3I55 - chains 0 and A of the 32 polymer chains in the assembly; structure by X-ray diffraction, 3.11 A resolution.

[Chain 0]
Molecule: 23S ribosomal RNA
From: Haloarcula marismortui ATCC 43049
Sequence (2923 nucleotides; numbered 1 to 2923; the number before each row is that of its first residue):
     1 GUUGGCUACUAUGCCAGCUGGUGGAUUGCUCGGCUCAGGCGCUGAUGAAG
    51 GACGUGCCAAGCUGCGAUAAGCUGUGGGGAGCCGCACGGAGGCGAAGAAC
   101 CACAGAUUUCCGAAUGAGAAUCUCUCUAACAAUUGCUUCGCGCAAUGAGG
   151 AACCCCGAGAACUGAAACAUCUCAGUAUCGGGAGGAACAGAAAACGCAAC
   201 GUGAUGUCGUUAGUAACCGCGAGUGAACGCGAUACAGCCCAAACCGAAGC
   251 CCUCACGGGCAAUGUGGUGUCAGGGCUACCUCUCAUCAGCCGACCGUCUU
   301 CACGAAGUCUCUUGGAAUAGAGCGUGAUACAGGGUGACAACCCCGUACUG
   351 AAGACCAGUACGCUGUGCGGUAGUGCCAGAGUAGCGGGGGUUGGAUAUCC
   401 CUCGCGAAUAACGCAGGCAUCGACUGCGAAGGCUAAACACAACCUGAGAC
   451 CGAUAGUGAACAAGUAGUGUGAACGAACGCUGCAAAGUACCCUCAGAAGG
   501 GAGGCGAAAUAGAGCAUGAAAUCAGUUGGCGAUCGAGCGACAGGGCAUAC
   551 AAGGUCCCUUGACGAAUGACCGAGACGCGAGUCUCCAGUAAGACUCACGG
   601 GAAGCCGAUGUUCUGUCGUACGUUUUGAAAAACGAGCCAGGGAGUGUGUC
   651 UGUAUGGCAAGUCUAACCGGAGUAUCCGGGGAGGCACAGGGAAACCGACA
   701 UGGCCGCAGGGCUUUGCCCGAGGGCCGCCGUCUUCAAGGGCGGGGAGCCA
   751 UGUGGACACGACCCGAAUCCGGACGAUCUACGCAUGGACAAGAUGAAGCG
   801 UGCCGAAAGGCACGUGGAAGUCUGUUAGAGUUGGUGUCCUACAAUACCCU
   851 CUCGUGAUCUAUGUGUAGGGGUGAAAGGCCCAUCGAGUCCGGCAACAGCU
   901 GGUUCCAAUCGAAACAUGUCGAAGCAUGACCUCCGCCGAGGUAGUCUGUG
   951 AGGUAGAGCGACCGAUUGGUGUGUCCGCCUCCGAGAGGAGUCGGCACACC
  1001 UGUCAAACUCCAAACUUACAGACGCUGUUUGACGCGGGGAUUCCGGUGCG
  1051 CGGGGUAAGCCUGUGUACCAGGAGGGGAACAACCCAGAGAUAGGUUAAGG
  1101 UCCCCAAGUGUGGAUUAAGUGUAAUCCUCUGAAGGUGGUCUCGAGCCCUA
  1151 GACAGCCGGGAGGUGAGCUUAGAAGCAGCUACCCUCUAAGAAAAGCGUAA
  1201 CAGCUUACCGGCCGAGGUUUGAGGCGCCCAAAAUGAUCGGGACUCAAAUC
  1251 CACCACCGAGACCUGUCCGUACCACUCAUACUGGUAAUCGAGUAGAUUGG
  1301 CGCUCUAAUUGGAUGGAAGCAGGGGCGAGAGCUCCUGUGGACCGAUUAGU
  1351 GACGAAAAUCCUGGCCAUAGUAGCAGCGAUAGUCGGGUGAGAACCCCGAC
  1401 GGCCUAAUGGAUAAGGGUUCCUCAGCACUGCUGAUCAGCUGAGGGUUAGC
  1451 CGGUCCUAAGUCUCACCGCAACUCGACUGAGACGAAAUGGGAAACAGGUU
  1501 AAUAUUCCUGUGCCAUCAUGCAGUGAAAGUUGACGCCCUGGGGUCGAUCA
  1551 CGCCGGGCAUUCGCCCGGUCGAACCGUCCAACUCCGUGGAAGCCGUAAUG
  1601 GCAGGAAGCGGACGAACGGCGGCAUAGGGAAACGUGAUUCAACCUGGGGC
  1651 CCAUGAAAAGACGAGCAUGAUGUCCGUACCGAGAACCGACACAGGUGUCC
  1701 AUGGCGGCGAAAGCCAAGGCCUGUCGGGAGCAACCAACGUUAGGGAAUUC
  1751 GGCAAGUUAGUCCCGUACCUUCGGAAGAAGGGAUGCCUGCUCCGGAACGG
  1801 AGCAGGUCGCAGUGACUCGGAAGCUCGGACUGUCUAGUAACAACAUAGGU
  1851 GACCGCAAAUCCGCAAGGACUCGUACGGUCACUGAAUCCUGCCCAGUGCA
  1901 GGUAUCUGAACACCUCGUACAAGAGGACGAAGGACCUGUCAACGGCGGGG
  1951 GUAACUAUGACCCUCUUAAGGUAGCGUAGUACCUUGCCGCAUCAGUAGCG
  2001 GCUUGCAUGAAUGGAUUAACCAGAGCUUCACUGUCCCAACGUUGGGCCCG
  2051 GUGAACUGUACAUUCCAGUGCGGAGUCUGGAGACACCCAGGGGGAAGCGA
  2101 AGACCCUAUGGAGCUUUACUGCAGGCUGUCGCUGAGACGUGGUCGCCGAU
  2151 GUGCAGCAUAGGUAGGAGUCGUUACAGAGGUACCCGCGCUAGCGGGCCAC
  2201 CCAGACAACAGUGAAAUACUACCCGUCGGUGACUGCGACUCUCACUCCGG
  2251 GAGGAGGACACCGAUAGCCGGGCAGUUUGACUGGGGCGGUACGCGCUCGA
  2301 AAAGAUAUCGAGCGCGCCCUAUGGUCAUCUCAGCCGGGACAGAGACCCGG
  2351 CGAAGAGUGCAAGAGCAAAAGAUGACUUGACAGUGUUCUUCCCAACGAGG
  2401 AACGCUGACGCGAAAGCGUGGUCUAGCGAACCAAUUAGCCUGCUUGAUGC
  2451 GGGCAAUUGAUGACAGAAAAGCUACCCUAGGGAUAACAGAGUCGUCACUC
  2501 GCAAGAGCACAUAUCGACCGAGUGGCUUGCUACCUCGAUGUCGGUUCCCU
  2551 CCAUCCUGCCCGUGCAGAAGCGGGCAAGGGUGAGGUUGUUCGCCUAUUAA
  2601 AGGAGGUCGUGAGCUGGGUUUAGACCGUCGUGAGACAGGUCGGCUGCUAU
  2651 CUACUGGGUGUGUAAUGGUGUCUGACAAGAACGACCGUAUAGUACGAGAG
  2701 GAACUACGGUUGGUGGCCACUGGUGUACCGGUUGUUCGAGAGAGCACGUG
  2751 CCGGGUAGCCACGCCACACGGGGUAAGAGCUGAACGCAUCUAAGCUCGAA
  2801 ACCCACUUGGAAAAGAGACACCGCCGAGGUCCCGCGUACAAGACGCGGUC
  2851 GAUAGACUCGGGGUGUGCGCGUCGAGGUAACGAGACGUUAAGCCCACGAG
  2901 CACUAACAGACCAAAGCCAUCAU
Unresolved in the structure: 1-9, 126-127, 715, 971-998, 1560, 1952-1963, 2137-2236, 2339-2343, 2665-2666, 2915-2923
Modified residues: 1MA (6-hydro-1-methyladenosine-5'-monophosphate) at position 628, OMU (o2'-methyluridine 5'-monophosphate) at position 2587, OMG (o2'-methylguanosine-5'-monophosphate) at position 2588, UR3 (3-methyluridine-5'-monophoshate) at position 2619, PSU (pseudouridine-5'-monophosphate) at position 2621
Bound ions: Mg2+ site 1 near G28 (its only coordinating residue here); Na+ site 1: C40, G41; Na+ site 2 near G56 (its only coordinating residue here); Sr2+ site 1 near A86 (its only coordinating residue here); Na+ site 3 near U108 (its only coordinating residue here); Mg2+ site 2 near U115 (its only coordinating residue here); Na+ site 4 near C141 (its only coordinating residue here); Na+ site 5 near U146 (its only coordinating residue here); Mg2+ site 3: C162, U163, U2276; Na+ site 6: A165, A166; Mg2+ site 4 near A166 (its only coordinating residue here); Mg2+ site 5: A167, C168; 67 more Mg2+ sites not listed; 43 more Na+ sites not listed; 37 more Sr2+ sites not listed
Small-molecule neighbours: Mycalamide A (MYL): A2430, C2431, C2432, A2433, G2459, A2460

[Chain A]
Protein: 50S ribosomal protein L2P
From: Haloarcula marismortui
UniProt: P20276 (RL2_HALMA); residues 0-239 here correspond to UniProt positions 1-240 (UniProt number = residue number + 1)
Chain sequence (240 residues; numbered 0 to 239; the number before each row is that of its first residue; numbering starts at 0):
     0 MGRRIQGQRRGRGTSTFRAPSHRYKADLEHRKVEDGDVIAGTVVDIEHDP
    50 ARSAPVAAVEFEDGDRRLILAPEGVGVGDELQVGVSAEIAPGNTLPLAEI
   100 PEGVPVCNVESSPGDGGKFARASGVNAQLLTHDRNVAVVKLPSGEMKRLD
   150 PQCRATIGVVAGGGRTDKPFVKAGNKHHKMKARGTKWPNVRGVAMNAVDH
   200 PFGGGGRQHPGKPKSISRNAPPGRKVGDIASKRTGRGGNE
Unresolved in the structure: 0, 238-239
Bound ions: Mg2+ site 1: Leu-27 (shared with G1873(0) of chain 0); Mg2+ site 2: Asn-188 (shared with A1845(0), U1846(0), G1884(0) of chain 0); Sr2+: Phe-201, His-208

[Chain 0 / chain A interface]
Contacting residue pairs (253):
  C781(0) / Thr-15(A)  hydrogen bond to the sugar
  G782(0) / Ser-14(A)  hydrogen bond to the sugar
  G782(0) / Thr-15(A)  hydrogen bond to the sugar
  C783(0) / Ser-14(A)  sugar contact
  C783(0) / His-21(A)  hydrogen bond to the phosphate
  C783(0) / Lys-180(A)  phosphate contact
  A784(0) / His-21(A)  salt bridge to the phosphate
  A784(0) / Arg-22(A)  salt bridge to the phosphate
  G820(0) / Lys-171(A)  salt bridge to the phosphate
  G820(0) / Ala-172(A)  hydrogen bond to the base
  G820(0) / Gly-173(A)  hydrogen bond to the base
  A857(0) / Ala-172(A)  base contact
  A857(0) / Gly-173(A)  phosphate contact
  A857(0) / His-176(A)  sugar contact
  A857(0) / His-177(A)  salt bridge to the phosphate
  A857(0) / Trp-186(A)  base contact
  U866(0) / Arg-11(A)  hydrogen bond to the phosphate
  U866(0) / Thr-13(A)  sugar contact
  A867(0) / Arg-11(A)  salt bridge to the phosphate
  G870(0) / Arg-3(A)  salt bridge to the phosphate
  G871(0) / Arg-2(A)  hydrogen bond to the base
  G871(0) / Arg-3(A)  salt bridge to the phosphate
  G871(0) / Arg-8(A)  salt bridge to the phosphate
  G871(0) / Arg-11(A)  hydrogen bond to the phosphate
  U872(0) / Arg-2(A)  hydrogen bond to the base
  U872(0) / Arg-8(A)  hydrogen bond to the base
  U872(0) / Thr-13(A)  hydrogen bond to the phosphate
  U872(0) / Phe-16(A)  phosphate contact
  G873(0) / Arg-2(A)  base contact
  G873(0) / Arg-8(A)  hydrogen bond to the base
  G873(0) / Thr-15(A)  phosphate contact
  G873(0) / Lys-185(A)  salt bridge to the phosphate
  G873(0) / Asp-198(A)  hydrogen bond to the base
  A874(0) / Lys-185(A)  salt bridge to the phosphate
  A874(0) / Pro-187(A)  sugar contact
  A874(0) / Val-189(A)  sugar contact
  A875(0) / Gln-5(A)  base contact
  A875(0) / Val-189(A)  sugar contact
  A875(0) / Ala-193(A)  hydrogen bond to the sugar
  A875(0) / Met-194(A)  base contact
  A875(0) / Asp-198(A)  base contact
  A876(0) / Asn-195(A)  base contact
  G877(0) / Asn-195(A)  hydrogen bond to the sugar
  G877(0) / Val-197(A)  base contact
  G878(0) / Arg-2(A)  hydrogen bond to the base
  C879(0) / Arg-2(A)  base contact
  A886(0) / Gly-1(A)  hydrogen bond to the base
  A886(0) / Arg-2(A)  base contact
  A1459(0) / His-21(A)  sugar contact
  G1460(0) / Arg-17(A)  salt bridge to the phosphate
  C1652(0) / Ser-52(A)  hydrogen bond to the phosphate
  C1652(0) / Arg-164(A)  sugar contact
  C1652(0) / Lys-167(A)  hydrogen bond to the base
  C1652(0) / Phe-169(A)  base contact
  C1652(0) / Lys-178(A)  hydrogen bond to the base
  A1653(0) / His-47(A)  salt bridge to the phosphate
  A1653(0) / Ser-52(A)  hydrogen bond to the phosphate
  A1653(0) / His-177(A)  stacking on the base
  A1653(0) / Lys-178(A)  sugar contact
  U1654(0) / Arg-22(A)  salt bridge to the phosphate
  U1654(0) / His-47(A)  salt bridge to the phosphate
  U1654(0) / Pro-49(A)  phosphate contact
  U1654(0) / Ala-181(A)  phosphate contact
  G1655(0) / Lys-24(A)  phosphate contact
  G1655(0) / Pro-49(A)  phosphate contact
  A1843(0) / Gln-207(A)  phosphate contact
  C1844(0) / Arg-190(A)  salt bridge to the phosphate
  C1844(0) / Ala-193(A)  sugar contact
  C1844(0) / Gln-207(A)  hydrogen bond to the phosphate
  A1845(0) / Pro-187(A)  phosphate contact
  A1845(0) / Asn-188(A)  phosphate contact
  A1845(0) / Val-189(A)  phosphate contact
  A1845(0) / Arg-190(A)  salt bridge to the phosphate
  U1846(0) / Ala-172(A)  hydrogen bond to the sugar
  U1846(0) / Trp-186(A)  sugar contact
  U1846(0) / Pro-187(A)  phosphate contact
  U1846(0) / Asn-188(A)  hydrogen bond to the phosphate
  A1847(0) / Phe-169(A)  hydrogen bond to the phosphate
  A1847(0) / Val-170(A)  hydrogen bond to the sugar
  A1847(0) / Lys-175(A)  salt bridge to the phosphate
  A1847(0) / Trp-186(A)  phosphate contact
  G1848(0) / Pro-168(A)  phosphate contact
  G1848(0) / Phe-169(A)  hydrogen bond to the phosphate
  U1850(0) / Arg-235(A)  hydrogen bond to the phosphate
  G1851(0) / Asp-227(A)  hydrogen bond to the base
  G1851(0) / Thr-233(A)  sugar contact
  G1851(0) / Gly-234(A)  sugar contact
  G1851(0) / Arg-235(A)  salt bridge to the phosphate
  A1852(0) / Asp-227(A)  sugar contact
  A1852(0) / Ile-228(A)  hydrogen bond to the sugar
  A1852(0) / Ser-230(A)  phosphate contact
  A1852(0) / Lys-231(A)  phosphate contact
  A1852(0) / Arg-232(A)  sugar contact
  C1853(0) / Arg-217(A)  hydrogen bond to the sugar
  C1853(0) / Ile-228(A)  sugar contact
  C1853(0) / Ala-229(A)  sugar contact
  C1853(0) / Lys-231(A)  salt bridge to the phosphate
  C1854(0) / Lys-231(A)  salt bridge to the phosphate
  G1855(0) / Phe-118(A)  base contact
  G1855(0) / Leu-140(A)  base contact
  G1855(0) / Pro-141(A)  base contact
  G1855(0) / Ser-142(A)  hydrogen bond to the base
  G1855(0) / Glu-144(A)  hydrogen bond to the sugar
  G1855(0) / Lys-146(A)  hydrogen bond to the phosphate
  C1856(0) / Lys-117(A)  sugar contact
  C1856(0) / Lys-146(A)  salt bridge to the phosphate
  A1857(0) / Ser-110(A)  phosphate contact
  A1859(0) / Arg-217(A)  phosphate contact
  U1860(0) / Arg-9(A)  hydrogen bond to the base
  U1860(0) / Arg-217(A)  salt bridge to the phosphate
  U1860(0) / Lys-224(A)  salt bridge to the phosphate
  U1860(0) / Ile-228(A)  sugar contact
  C1861(0) / Gly-6(A)  hydrogen bond to the sugar
  C1861(0) / Gln-7(A)  hydrogen bond to the sugar
  C1861(0) / Gly-10(A)  hydrogen bond to the sugar
  C1861(0) / Pro-221(A)  phosphate contact
  C1861(0) / Lys-224(A)  phosphate contact
  C1862(0) / Arg-3(A)  hydrogen bond to the phosphate
  C1862(0) / Gln-7(A)  hydrogen bond to the phosphate
  C1862(0) / Gly-10(A)  sugar contact
  C1862(0) / Arg-11(A)  hydrogen bond to the sugar
  C1862(0) / Pro-221(A)  phosphate contact
  G1863(0) / Arg-3(A)  salt bridge to the phosphate
  G1868(0) / Gly-10(A)  hydrogen bond to the base
  A1869(0) / Arg-9(A)  base contact
  A1869(0) / Gly-10(A)  sugar contact
  A1869(0) / Gly-12(A)  sugar contact
  A1869(0) / Arg-17(A)  phosphate contact
  C1870(0) / Phe-16(A)  sugar contact
  C1870(0) / Arg-17(A)  phosphate contact
  C1870(0) / Ala-18(A)  hydrogen bond to the phosphate
  C1870(0) / Gly-183(A)  phosphate contact
  U1871(0) / Ala-18(A)  phosphate contact
  U1871(0) / Gly-183(A)  hydrogen bond to the phosphate
  C1872(0) / Ser-20(A)  hydrogen bond to the phosphate
  C1872(0) / Tyr-23(A)  base contact
  C1872(0) / Lys-24(A)  base contact
  C1872(0) / Ala-25(A)  hydrogen bond to the sugar
  C1872(0) / Asp-26(A)  hydrogen bond to the base
  C1872(0) / Ala-50(A)  sugar contact
  G1873(0) / Asp-26(A)  phosphate contact
  G1873(0) / Ala-50(A)  sugar contact
  G1873(0) / Arg-51(A)  phosphate contact
  G1873(0) / Arg-120(A)  salt bridge to the phosphate
  U1874(0) / Arg-51(A)  salt bridge to the phosphate
  U1874(0) / Lys-117(A)  hydrogen bond to the sugar
  U1874(0) / Phe-118(A)  sugar contact
  U1874(0) / Ala-119(A)  hydrogen bond to the sugar
  U1874(0) / Arg-120(A)  salt bridge to the phosphate
  A1875(0) / Ala-119(A)  hydrogen bond to the phosphate
  A1875(0) / Arg-120(A)  hydrogen bond to the phosphate
  A1875(0) / Ala-121(A)  hydrogen bond to the phosphate
  A1875(0) / Val-124(A)  phosphate contact
  A1875(0) / Pro-141(A)  sugar contact
  A1875(0) / Ser-142(A)  hydrogen bond to the sugar
  C1876(0) / Ala-121(A)  sugar contact
  C1876(0) / Ser-122(A)  hydrogen bond to the sugar
  C1876(0) / Gly-123(A)  hydrogen bond to the base
  C1876(0) / Val-124(A)  base contact
  C1876(0) / Pro-141(A)  phosphate contact
  C1876(0) / Gly-162(A)  base contact
  C1876(0) / Gly-163(A)  hydrogen bond to the base
  C1876(0) / Arg-164(A)  hydrogen bond to the phosphate
  C1876(0) / Thr-165(A)  hydrogen bond to the sugar
  G1877(0) / Arg-164(A)  salt bridge to the phosphate
  G1878(0) / Arg-182(A)  salt bridge to the phosphate
  U1879(0) / Arg-9(A)  hydrogen bond to the phosphate
  U1879(0) / Gly-183(A)  phosphate contact
  U1879(0) / Thr-184(A)  phosphate contact
  C1880(0) / Gly-6(A)  phosphate contact
  C1880(0) / Arg-9(A)  salt bridge to the phosphate
  C1880(0) / Val-225(A)  sugar contact
  C1880(0) / Gly-226(A)  hydrogen bond to the sugar
  A1881(0) / His-199(A)  salt bridge to the phosphate
  A1881(0) / Phe-201(A)  phosphate contact
  A1881(0) / Lys-213(A)  sugar contact
  A1881(0) / Val-225(A)  phosphate contact
  A1881(0) / Gly-226(A)  hydrogen bond to the sugar
  C1882(0) / Arg-190(A)  phosphate contact
  C1882(0) / Gly-191(A)  hydrogen bond to the phosphate
  C1882(0) / Val-192(A)  hydrogen bond to the phosphate
  C1882(0) / Phe-201(A)  phosphate contact
  C1882(0) / Lys-213(A)  sugar contact
  U1883(0) / Arg-190(A)  salt bridge to the phosphate
  G1884(0) / Arg-190(A)  base contact
  G1898(0) / Pro-212(A)  sugar contact
  G1898(0) / Ser-214(A)  hydrogen bond to the sugar
  C1899(0) / Ser-214(A)  sugar contact
  C1899(0) / Ile-215(A)  sugar contact
  C1899(0) / Ser-216(A)  sugar contact
  C1899(0) / Ala-229(A)  sugar contact
  C1899(0) / Ser-230(A)  hydrogen bond to the sugar
  A1900(0) / Ser-216(A)  phosphate contact
  A1900(0) / Arg-217(A)  hydrogen bond to the phosphate
  A1900(0) / Ala-229(A)  sugar contact
  A1900(0) / Ser-230(A)  sugar contact
  A1900(0) / Lys-231(A)  sugar contact
  G1938(0) / Lys-231(A)  hydrogen bond to the base
  U1939(0) / Arg-232(A)  hydrogen bond to the phosphate
  U1939(0) / Thr-233(A)  hydrogen bond to the sugar
  U1939(0) / Gly-236(A)  phosphate contact
  U1939(0) / Gly-237(A)  phosphate contact
  C1940(0) / Thr-233(A)  sugar contact
  C1940(0) / Gly-234(A)  sugar contact
  C1940(0) / Gly-236(A)  phosphate contact
  A1941(0) / Gly-234(A)  sugar contact
  A1941(0) / Arg-235(A)  base contact
  A1942(0) / Pro-212(A)  sugar contact
  A1942(0) / Lys-213(A)  salt bridge to the phosphate
  A1942(0) / Asp-227(A)  sugar contact
  A1942(0) / Thr-233(A)  hydrogen bond to the sugar
  A1942(0) / Gly-234(A)  hydrogen bond to the phosphate
  C1943(0) / Pro-209(A)  phosphate contact
  C1943(0) / Lys-211(A)  sugar contact
  C1943(0) / Pro-212(A)  sugar contact
  G1944(0) / His-208(A)  salt bridge to the phosphate
  G1944(0) / Pro-209(A)  phosphate contact
  U2012(0) / Gln-207(A)  sugar contact
  C2114(0) / Gly-1(A)  hydrogen bond to the phosphate
  C2114(0) / Ala-196(A)  sugar contact
  C2114(0) / Val-197(A)  phosphate contact
  U2115(0) / Ala-196(A)  phosphate contact
  A2123(0) / Pro-220(A)  base contact
  G2124(0) / Asn-218(A)  base contact
  G2125(0) / Asn-218(A)  hydrogen bond to the sugar
  C2126(0) / Asn-218(A)  sugar contact
  C2248(0) / Ser-111(A)  hydrogen bond to the sugar
  C2248(0) / Pro-112(A)  sugar contact
  C2248(0) / Asp-114(A)  sugar contact
  G2249(0) / Gly-113(A)  sugar contact
  G2250(0) / Lys-31(A)  salt bridge to the phosphate
  G2250(0) / Glu-33(A)  base contact
  G2270(0) / Arg-223(A)  hydrogen bond to the phosphate
  G2271(0) / Arg-223(A)  salt bridge to the phosphate
  G2272(0) / Pro-220(A)  base contact
  G2272(0) / Pro-221(A)  sugar contact
  G2272(0) / Gly-222(A)  sugar contact
  G2272(0) / Arg-223(A)  salt bridge to the phosphate
  C2273(0) / Gly-1(A)  hydrogen bond to the phosphate
  C2625(0) / Gln-207(A)  hydrogen bond to the phosphate
  C2626(0) / Arg-206(A)  phosphate contact
  C2629(0) / Arg-206(A)  base contact
  G2630(0) / Arg-206(A)  hydrogen bond to the base
  G2630(0) / His-208(A)  hydrogen bond to the base
  U2631(0) / Gly-210(A)  hydrogen bond to the sugar
  G2632(0) / His-208(A)  phosphate contact
  G2632(0) / Gly-210(A)  sugar contact
  A2633(0) / Gly-202(A)  phosphate contact
  A2633(0) / Gly-203(A)  phosphate contact
  A2633(0) / Gly-204(A)  hydrogen bond to the phosphate
  G2634(0) / Gly-203(A)  phosphate contact
  G2634(0) / Gly-204(A)  hydrogen bond to the phosphate
  G2634(0) / Gly-205(A)  hydrogen bond to the base
Interface residues without a listed pair, chain 0 (100 interface residues in all): U858, G865, U2117, G2251, G2254, A2274, U2628
Interface residues without a listed pair, chain A (125 interface residues in all): Ile-4, Leu-27, Val-32, Asp-149, Asn-174

[Summary]
The interface between chain 0 and chain A involves 100 residues on one side and 125 on the other; the contacts
include 84 hydrogen bonds, 37 salt bridges and 1 aromatic stacking contact. Polar pairs include
G820(0)/Ala-172(A), G820(0)/Gly-173(A) and G871(0)/Arg-2(A).
Here chain 0 is 23S ribosomal RNA (Haloarcula marismortui ATCC 43049) and chain A is 50S ribosomal protein L2P
(Haloarcula marismortui). Entry 3I55 (Co-crystal structure of Mycalamide A Bound to the Large Ribosomal
Subunit) was determined by X-ray diffraction together with 3I56 from the same study.
